PDB entry 2B3H | X-ray diffraction, 1.10 A resolution | chain A

[Chain A]
Molecule: Methionine aminopeptidase 1
Source organism: Homo sapiens
Notes: EC 3.4.11.18
UniProtKB: P53582 (AMPM1_HUMAN); residues 90-393 here correspond to UniProt positions 81-384 (UniProt number = residue number - 9)
Chain sequence (329 residues; numbered 65 to 393; the number before each row is that of its first residue):
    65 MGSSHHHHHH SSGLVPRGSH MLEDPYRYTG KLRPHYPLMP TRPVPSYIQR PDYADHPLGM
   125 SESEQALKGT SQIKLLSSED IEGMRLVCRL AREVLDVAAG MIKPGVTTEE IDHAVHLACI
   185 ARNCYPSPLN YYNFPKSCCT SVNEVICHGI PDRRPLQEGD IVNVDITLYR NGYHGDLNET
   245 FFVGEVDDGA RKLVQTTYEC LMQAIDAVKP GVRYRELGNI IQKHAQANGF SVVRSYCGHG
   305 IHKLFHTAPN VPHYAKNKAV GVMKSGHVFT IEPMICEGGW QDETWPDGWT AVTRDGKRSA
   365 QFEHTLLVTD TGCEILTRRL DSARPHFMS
Disordered / not traced: 65-89
Differences from the reference sequence: cloning artifact (65-68, 75-89); expression tag (69-74)
Ion coordination: K+: S205, N207, V209, S363; Co2+ site 1: H212 (together with glycerol); Co2+ site 2: D229, D240, E367; Co2+ site 3: D240, H303, E336, E367
UniProt features mapped onto this chain:
  - binding site (a protein): H212, H310
  - binding site (Zn(2+)): D229, D240, H303, E336, E367

[Overview]
S205, N207, V209 and S363 form the K+ site. D229, D240 and E367 form the Co2+ site 2. From UniProt:
protein-binding residues H212 and H310 and 5 Zn2+-binding residues.
Chain A is Methionine aminopeptidase 1 (Homo sapiens); the structure, Crystal structure of Human Methionine
Aminopeptidase Type I with a third cobalt in the active site, was determined by X-ray diffraction, deposited
together with 2B3K and 2B3L.
